Entry 1BJ3 (X-ray diffraction, 2.60 A resolution); this record covers chains A and B.

Chain A:
Protein: Protein (coagulation factor IX-binding protein A)
From: Trimeresurus flavoviridis
Notes: fragment: c-type lectin crd domain
Chain sequence (129 residues; row label = number of the first residue in the row):
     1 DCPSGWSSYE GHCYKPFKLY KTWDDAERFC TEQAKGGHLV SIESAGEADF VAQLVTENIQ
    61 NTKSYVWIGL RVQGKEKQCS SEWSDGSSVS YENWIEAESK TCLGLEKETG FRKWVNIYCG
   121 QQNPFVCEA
Cystine bridges: C2-C13, C30-C127, C102-C119
Ion coordination: Ca2+: S41, E43, E47, E128

Chain B:
Protein: Protein (coagulation factor IX-binding protein B)
From: Trimeresurus flavoviridis
Notes: fragment: c-type lectin crd domain
Reference sequence: P23807 (IXB_TRIFL); residues 1-123 here correspond to UniProt positions 24-146 (UniProt number = residue number + 23)
Chain sequence (123 residues; numbered 1 to 123; the number before each row is that of its first residue):
     1 DCPSDWSSYE GHCYKPFSEP KNWADAENFC TQQHAGGHLV SFQSSEEADF VVKLAFQTFG
    61 HSIFWMGLSN VWNQCNWQWS NAAMLRYKAW AEESYCVYFK STNNKWRSRA CRMMAQFVCE
   121 FQA
Cystine bridges: C2-C13, C30-C119, C96-C111
Ion coordination: Ca2+: S41, Q43, E47, E120
Swiss-Prot annotation at these positions:
  - binding site (Ca(2+)): S41, Q43, E47, E120

Interface between chain A and chain B:
Pairs across the interface (91; chain A residue first):
  W23(A) with S80(B)
  E27(A) with S80(B), hydrogen bond
  H38(A) with S80(B), hydrogen bond (side chain-backbone); N81(B)
  L39(A) with S80(B)
  V40(A) with W79(B)
  S41(A) with W79(B); N81(B)
  I42(A) with W79(B); Y87(B)
  E43(A) with N81(B), hydrogen bond; A83(B); Y87(B)
  S44(A) with Y87(B)
  A45(A) with Y87(B)
  A48(A) with Y87(B)
  G69(A) with Q78(B); W79(B); S80(B), hydrogen bond (backbone-backbone)
  L70(A) with W77(B), hydrophobic; Q78(B); W79(B); W90(B), hydrophobic
  R71(A) with N76(B); W77(B); Q78(B), hydrogen bond (backbone-backbone)
  V72(A) with C75(B), hydrophobic; N76(B); W77(B)
  Q73(A) with N76(B), hydrogen bond (backbone-backbone); Q78(B), hydrogen bond; W79(B)
  K77(A) with W72(B), hydrogen bond (backbone-side chain)
  Q78(A) with V71(B); W72(B)
  C79(A) with V71(B), hydrogen bond (backbone-backbone); Q74(B); C75(B), disulfide
  S80(A) with L68(B); S69(B), hydrogen bond (side chain-backbone); N70(B); V71(B), hydrogen bond (backbone-backbone)
  E82(A) with L68(B)
  W83(A) with V40(B); S41(B); F42(B); M66(B), hydrophobic; G67(B); L68(B), hydrophobic; W106(B), hydrophobic
  S84(A) with W23(B); E27(B), hydrogen bond; H38(B); G67(B), hydrogen bond (backbone-backbone)
  D85(A) with H38(B); S41(B), hydrogen bond
  S87(A) with Q43(B), hydrogen bond
  V89(A) with W106(B), hydrophobic
  Y91(A) with F42(B); Q43(B); S44(B); S45(B); W106(B)
  N93(A) with N104(B), hydrogen bond (side chain-backbone); K105(B); W106(B), hydrogen bond (backbone-backbone)
  W94(A) with W72(B), hydrophobic; W106(B); R107(B)
  I95(A) with K105(B); W106(B), hydrogen bond (backbone-backbone); R107(B)
  E98(A) with W72(B); W106(B); R107(B); S108(B), hydrogen bond
  S99(A) with W72(B)
  K100(A) with W72(B); S108(B), hydrogen bond
  T101(A) with W72(B); W77(B)
  L103(A) with W90(B), hydrophobic
  R112(A) with A89(B)
  K113(A) with A89(B)
  W114(A) with W79(B), hydrophobic; Y87(B); K88(B); A89(B), hydrogen bond (backbone-backbone); W90(B); A91(B), hydrogen bond (backbone-backbone)
  N116(A) with W72(B)
Other interface residues (no listed pair), chain A (41 interface residues in all): I68, E92
Other interface residues (no listed pair), chain B (41 interface residues in all): L39, A48, L85, E92, Y95, V97
Disulfides between the chains: C79(A)-C75(B)

Overview:
The chain A/chain B interface involves 41 residues from each chain; the contacts include 1 disulfide bond and
22 hydrogen bonds. Polar contacts include E27(A)-S80(B), H38(A)-S80(B) and E43(A)-N81(B). From UniProt: 4
Ca2+-binding residues on chain B.
Here chain A is Protein (coagulation factor IX-binding protein A) and chain B is Protein (coagulation factor
IX-binding protein B), both from Trimeresurus flavoviridis. Entry 1BJ3 (Crystal structure of coagulation
factor IX-binding protein (IX-bp) from venom of habu snake with a heterodimer ...) was determined by X-ray
diffraction.
